Entry 4ITR (X-ray diffraction, 2.30 A resolution); this record covers chains A and D of the 4 polymer chains in the assembly.

Chain A:
Molecule: Adenosine monophosphate-protein transferase and cysteine protease IbpA
Source organism: Haemophilus somnus
Notes: EC 2.7.7.1; fragment: Fido 2 domain
UniProtKB: Q06277 (IBPA_HAES2); residues 3482-3797 here = UniProt positions 3482-3797
Sequence (316 residues; numbered 3482 to 3797; the number before each row is that of its first residue):
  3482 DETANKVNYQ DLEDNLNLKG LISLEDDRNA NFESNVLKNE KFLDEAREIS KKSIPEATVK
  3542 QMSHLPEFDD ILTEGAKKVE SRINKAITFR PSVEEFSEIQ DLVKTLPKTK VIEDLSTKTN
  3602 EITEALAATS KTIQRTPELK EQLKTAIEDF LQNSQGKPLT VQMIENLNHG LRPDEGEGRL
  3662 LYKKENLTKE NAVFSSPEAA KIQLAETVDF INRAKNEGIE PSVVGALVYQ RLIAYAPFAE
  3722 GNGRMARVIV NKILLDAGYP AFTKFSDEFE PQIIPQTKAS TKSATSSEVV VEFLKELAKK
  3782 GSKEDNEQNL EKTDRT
Unresolved in the structure: 3482-3487, 3787-3797
Construct notes: engineered mutation Ala3717 (His in Q06277)
Residues lining bound ligands:
  - adenosine monophosphate (AMP): Lys3670, Glu3671, Asn3672, Ala3673, Phe3675, Tyr3710, Ile3714, Glu3721, Gly3722, Asn3723, Gly3724, Arg3728, Lys3745, Glu3751, Pro3752, Ile3754, Ile3755, Gln3757
  - GDP (guanosine-5'-diphosphate): Thr3669, Glu3671, Asn3672
Swiss-Prot annotation at these positions:
  - region: Ile3535 to Ala3557 (Arm region)
  - binding site (ATP): Lys3670, Glu3671, Gly3722 to Gly3724, Arg3728, Gln3757
  - mutagenesis: Ile3535 to Pro3536 (Reduced adenylyltransferase toward Rho GTPase family proteins), Ile3552 to Leu3553 (Reduced adenylyltransferase toward Rho GTPase family proteins), Leu3668 to Lys3670 (Reduced adenylyltransferase activity), Asn3723 (N3723A: Does not affect adenylyltransferase activity), Gly3724 (G3724A: Nucleotide-binding mutant. No adenylyltransferase activity abd reduced toxicity), Arg3725 (R3725A: Does not affect adenylyltransferase activity), Arg3728 (R3728A: Does not affect adenylyltransferase activity)
Reported in the primary citation:
  - conformationally variable residues (order/disorder transition): Leu3668 to Asn3672
  - mutagenesis - I3535E/P3536E, I3552E/L3553E, L3668A/K3670A: decreased catalytic activity on Rho-family proteins
  - binding site for adenosine monophosphate: Lys3670, Glu3671, Asn3672, Ala3673, Phe3675, Ile3714, Gly3722, Asn3723, Gly3724, Arg3728, Pro3752, Ile3754, Ile3755, Gln3757
  - mutagenesis - A3673E, F3675A, R3728A/Q3757A, I3755E: decreased catalytic activity
  - mutagenesis - G3724E: abolished catalytic activity

Chain D:
Molecule: Cell division control protein 42 homolog
Source organism: Homo sapiens
UniProtKB: P60953 (CDC42_HUMAN); numbering as in UniProt (aligned over 1-191)
Sequence (191 residues; row label = number of the first residue in the row):
     1 MQTIKCVVVG DGAVGKTCLL ISYTTNKFPS EYVPTVFDNY AVTVMIGGEP YTLGLFDTAG
    61 QEDYDRLRPL SYPQTDVFLV CFSVVSPSSF ENVKEKWVPE ITHHCPKTPF LLVGTQIDLR
   121 DDPSTIEKLA KNKQKPITPE TAEKLARDLK AVKYVECSAL TQKGLKNVFD EAILAALEPP
   181 EPKKSRRCVL L
Unresolved in the structure: 1-2, 180-191
Glycans and other covalent adducts: adenosine monophosphate (AMP) linked to Tyr32
Metal / ion sites: Mg2+: Thr17, Thr35 (together with GDP)
Residues lining bound ligands: GDP (guanosine-5'-diphosphate): Asp11, Gly12, Ala13, Val14, Gly15, Lys16, Thr17, Cys18, Phe28, Val33, Thr35, Gln116, Asp118, Leu119, Ser158, Ala159, Leu160
Swiss-Prot annotation at these positions:
  - motif: Tyr32 to Tyr40 (Effector region)
  - binding site (GTP): Gly10 to Thr17, Asp57 to Gln61, Thr115 to Asp118
  - modified residue: Tyr32 (Microbial infection: O-AMP-tyrosine), Thr35 (Microbial infection: O-AMP-threonine), Tyr64 (Phosphotyrosine), Cys188 (Cysteine methyl ester)
  - lipidation: Cys188 (S-geranylgeranyl cysteine)
  - glycosylation: Tyr32 (Microbial infection: O-linked (GlcNAc) tyrosine), Thr35 (Microbial infection: O-alpha-linked (GlcNAc) threonine)
  - natural variant: Tyr64 (Y64C: In TKS)
  - mutagenesis: Gly12 (G12V: Constitutively active. Interacts with PARD6 proteins. Does not inhibit filopodia formation. No effect on NR3C2 transcriptional activity), Thr17 (T17N: Constitutively inactive. Does not interact with PARD6 proteins. Inhibits filopodia formation. No effect on NR3C2 transcriptional activity), Tyr32 (Y32F: Abolishes AMPylation by Haemophilus IbpA), Gln61 (Q61L: Constitutively active. Interacts with PARD6 proteins)
Reported in the primary citation:
  - post-translational modification sites: Tyr32
  - mutagenesis - Y64A/L67E/L70E: abolished catalytic activity on VopS

Chain A / chain D interface:
Contacting residue pairs - 35 pairs, chain A then chain D:
  Ser3531(A) - Leu67(D)
  Lys3533(A) - Asp38(D)  salt bridge
  Lys3533(A) - Asn39(D)
  Ser3534(A) - Ser71(D)
  Ile3535(A) - Leu70(D)
  Pro3536(A) - Leu70(D)
  Pro3536(A) - Gln74(D)
  Thr3539(A) - Pro73(D)
  Met3543(A) - Leu70(D)  hydrophobic
  Ile3552(A) - Arg66(D)
  Ile3552(A) - Leu67(D)
  Ile3552(A) - Leu70(D)  hydrophobic
  Glu3555(A) - Arg66(D)  salt bridge
  Gly3556(A) - Asp63(D)
  Gly3556(A) - Tyr64(D)
  Ala3557(A) - Tyr64(D)
  Lys3559(A) - Asp63(D)
  Val3560(A) - Tyr64(D)
  Arg3563(A) - Asp63(D)  salt bridge
  Glu3666(A) - Pro34(D)
  Asn3667(A) - Pro34(D)
  Asn3667(A) - Thr35(D)  hydrogen bond (backbone-backbone)
  Leu3668(A) - Tyr32(D)  hydrophobic
  Leu3668(A) - Val33(D)
  Thr3669(A) - Tyr32(D)
  Thr3669(A) - Val33(D)  hydrogen bond (backbone-backbone)
  Lys3670(A) - Glu31(D)
  Lys3670(A) - Tyr32(D)
  Asn3672(A) - Ala13(D)
  Phe3675(A) - Tyr32(D)  hydrophobic
  Ala3720(A) - Tyr32(D)
  Glu3721(A) - Tyr32(D)
  Thr3758(A) - Gly12(D)
  Thr3758(A) - Ala13(D)
  Thr3758(A) - Gln61(D)
Also at the interface, not in a pair above, chain A (28 interface residues in all): Asp3551, Leu3553, Asn3723, Lys3759
Also at the interface, not in a pair above, chain D (21 interface residues in all): Lys5, Phe56, Asp57
From the paper, about this interface:
  - pairs named by the authors: Lys3533(A)-Asp38(D) (salt bridge), Glu3555(A)-Arg66(D) (salt bridge), Arg3563(A)-Asp63(D) (salt bridge), Leu3668(A)-Tyr32(D), Lys3670(A)-Tyr32(D)
  - interface residues, chain A: Ile3535(A), Pro3536(A), Ile3552(A), Gly3556(A), Asn3667(A), Thr3669(A)
  - interface residues, chain D: Val33(D), Thr35(D), Arg66(D), Leu70(D)

In short:
28 residues of chain A and 21 residues of chain D are in contact; the contacts include 2 hydrogen bonds and 3
salt bridges. Among the polar pairs are Lys3533(A)-Asp38(D), Glu3555(A)-Arg66(D) and Arg3563(A)-Asp63(D). The
authors report salt bridges between Lys3533(A) and Asp38(D), Glu3555(A) and Arg66(D) and Arg3563(A) and
Asp63(D); contacts between Leu3668(A) and Tyr32(D) and Lys3670(A) and Tyr32(D). The paper reports a binding
site for adenosine monophosphate at Lys3670(A), Glu3671(A) and Asn3672(A) among others; A3673E, F3675A and
R3728A/Q3757A of chain A, among others, reduce catalytic activity; 9 substitutions were tested in all.
Chain A is Adenosine monophosphate-protein transferase and cysteine protease IbpA (Haemophilus somnus) and
chain D is Cell division control protein 42 homolog (Homo sapiens); the structure, Crystal Structure of
IbpAFic2-H3717A in complex with adenylylated Cdc42, was determined by X-ray diffraction together with 3N3U
from the same study.
